PDB entry 7UIW | electron microscopy, 3.33 A resolution | chains E and H of the 14 polymer chains in the assembly

Chain E:
Name: ATP-dependent Clp protease ATP-binding subunit ClpA
Source organism: Escherichia coli
Reference sequence: A0A836NDF2 (A0A836NDF2_ECOLX); numbering as in UniProt (aligned over 1-758)
Amino-acid sequence (758 residues; row label = number of the first residue in the row):
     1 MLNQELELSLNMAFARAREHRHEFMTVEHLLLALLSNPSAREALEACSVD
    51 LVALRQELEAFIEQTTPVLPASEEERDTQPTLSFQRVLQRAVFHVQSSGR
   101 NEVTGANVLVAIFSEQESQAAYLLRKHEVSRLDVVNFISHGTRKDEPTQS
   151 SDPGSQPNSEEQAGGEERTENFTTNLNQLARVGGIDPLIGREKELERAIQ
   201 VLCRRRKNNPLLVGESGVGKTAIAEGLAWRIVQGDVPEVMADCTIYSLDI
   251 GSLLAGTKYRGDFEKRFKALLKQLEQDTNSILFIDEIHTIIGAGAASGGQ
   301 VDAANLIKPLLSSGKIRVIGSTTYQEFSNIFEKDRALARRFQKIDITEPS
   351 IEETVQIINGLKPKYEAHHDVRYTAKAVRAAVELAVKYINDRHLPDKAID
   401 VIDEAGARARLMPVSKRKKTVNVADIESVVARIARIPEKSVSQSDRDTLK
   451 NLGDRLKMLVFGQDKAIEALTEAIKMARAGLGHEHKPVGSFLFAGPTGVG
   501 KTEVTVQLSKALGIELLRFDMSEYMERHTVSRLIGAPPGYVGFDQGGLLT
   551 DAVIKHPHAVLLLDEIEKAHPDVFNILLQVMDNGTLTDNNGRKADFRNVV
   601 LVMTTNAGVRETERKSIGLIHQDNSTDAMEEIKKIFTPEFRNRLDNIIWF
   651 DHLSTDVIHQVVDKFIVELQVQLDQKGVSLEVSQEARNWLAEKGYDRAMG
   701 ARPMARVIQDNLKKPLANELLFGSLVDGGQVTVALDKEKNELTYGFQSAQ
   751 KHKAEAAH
Disordered / not traced: 1-168, 749-758
Sequence notes: conflict Thr169 (Met in A0A836NDF2)
Ligand contacts:
  - ADP (adenosine-5'-diphosphate): Asp186, Pro187, Leu188, Ile189, Arg191, Ser216, Gly217, Val218, Gly219, Lys220, Thr221, Ala222, Ile357, Leu361, Pro395, Ile399
  - ATP-gamma-S (AGS; phosphothiophosphoric acid-adenylate ester), molecule 1: Arg206, Lys207, Ala336, Arg339, Arg340
  - ATP-gamma-S (AGS), molecule 2: Leu459, Val460, Phe461, Thr497, Gly498, Val499, Gly500, Lys501, Thr502, Glu503, Arg518, Val661, Phe665, Ala701, Arg702

Chain H:
Name: ATP-dependent Clp protease proteolytic subunit
Source organism: Escherichia coli
Notes: EC 3.4.21.92
Reference sequence: A0A0K4NM46 (A0A0K4NM46_ECOLX); residues 1-193 here correspond to UniProt positions 15-207 (UniProt number = residue number + 14)
Amino-acid sequence (201 residues; each row starts with the number of its first residue):
     1 ALVPMVIEQTSRGERSFDIYSRLLKERVIFLTGQVEDHMANLIVAQMLFL
    51 EAENPEKDIYLYINSPGGVITAGMSIYDTMQFIKPDVSTICMGQAASMGA
   101 FLLTAGAKGKRFCLPNSRVMIHQPLGGYQGQATDIEIHAREILKVKGRMN
   151 ELMALHTGQSLEQIERDTERDRFLSAPEAVEYGLVDSILTHRNRSHHHHH
   201 H
Disordered / not traced: 1, 193-201
Sequence notes: expression tag (194-201)

Interface between chain E and chain H:
Contacting residue pairs (27):
  Met525(E) with Arg12(H)
  Glu567(E) with Ser11(H); Arg12(H)
  Lys568(E) with Arg12(H), hydrogen bond (backbone-side chain)
  Ala569(E) with Arg12(H)
  Arg614(E) with Arg22(H); Glu26(H), salt bridge
  Lys615(E) with Arg192(H)
  Ser616(E) with Arg192(H), hydrogen bond (backbone-side chain)
  Ile617(E) with Arg22(H); Leu23(H), hydrophobic; Glu26(H); Val28(H)
  Gly618(E) with Tyr62(H)
  Leu619(E) with Tyr62(H), hydrogen bond (backbone-side chain); Arg192(H)
  Ile620(E) with Tyr60(H), hydrophobic; Ile90(H), hydrophobic; Phe112(H), hydrophobic; Leu189(H), hydrophobic
  His621(E) with Tyr60(H); Arg192(H)
  Gln622(E) with Lys57(H); Tyr60(H), hydrogen bond
  Asp627(E) with Lys57(H), salt bridge
  Glu630(E) with Asn54(H); Lys57(H), salt bridge
Interface residues without a listed pair, chain E (17 interface residues in all): Asp623, Lys634
Interface residues without a listed pair, chain H (17 interface residues in all): Thr10, Asp58, Lys110

Overview:
Chain E and chain H each contribute 17 residues to their interface, with 4 hydrogen bonds and 3 salt bridges.
Polar pairs include Arg614(E)-Glu26(H), Asp627(E)-Lys57(H) and Glu630(E)-Lys57(H). Bound to chain E:
ATP-gamma-S and ADP.
Here chain E is ATP-dependent Clp protease ATP-binding subunit ClpA and chain H is ATP-dependent Clp protease
proteolytic subunit, both from Escherichia coli. Entry 7UIW (ClpAP complex bound to ClpS N-terminal extension,
class IIb) was determined by electron microscopy (same publication as 7UIV, 7UIX, 7UIZ, 7UJ0 and 7UIY).
